PDB entry 8HAG | electron microscopy, 3.20 A resolution | chains B and I of the 11 polymer chains in the assembly

== Chain B ==
Molecule: Histone H4
Source organism: Homo sapiens
Sequence (102 residues; each row starts with the number of its first residue):
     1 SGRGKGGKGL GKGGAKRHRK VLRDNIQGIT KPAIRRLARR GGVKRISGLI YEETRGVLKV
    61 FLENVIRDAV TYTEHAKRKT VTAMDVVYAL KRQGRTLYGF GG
Disordered / not traced: 1-10, 102
Modified / non-standard residues: Lys12 (N(6)-acetyllysine; ALY); Lys16 (N(6)-acetyllysine; ALY)
From the paper describing this entry:
  - post-translational modification sites: Lys16

== Chain I ==
Molecule: 180-nt DNA strand
Source organism: Homo sapiens
Sequence (180 nucleotides; each row starts with the number of its first residue):
     1 ATCCGTCCGT TACCGCCATC AATATCCACC TGCAGATTCT ACCAAAAGTG TATTTGGAAA
    61 CTGCTCCATC AAAAGGCATG TTCAGCTGAA TTCAGCTGAA CATGCCTTTT GATGGAGCAG
   121 TTTCCAAATA CACTTTTGGT AGAATCTGCA GGTGGATATT GATGGCGGTA ACGGACGGAT
Disordered / not traced: 1-17, 165-180

== How chain B and chain I interact ==
Residue-residue contacts (8):
  Thr30(B) - DC77(I)  phosphate contact
  Thr30(B) - DA78(I)  phosphate contact
  Lys31(B) - DA78(I)  hydrogen bond to the phosphate
  Pro32(B) - DC77(I)  phosphate contact
  Pro32(B) - DA78(I)  phosphate contact
  Arg36(B) - DC77(I)  salt bridge to the phosphate
  Arg45(B) - DC86(I)  sugar contact
  Thr80(B) - DC67(I)  sugar contact
Other interface residues (no listed pair), chain B (8 interface residues in all): Ala15, Lys44
Other interface residues (no listed pair), chain I (5 interface residues in all): DA71

== Summary ==
Chain B and chain I form an interface of 8 and 5 residues respectively, with 1 hydrogen bond and 1 salt
bridge. Polar contacts include Lys31(B)-DA78(I) and Arg36(B)-DC77(I). From the paper: a modification site at
Lys16(B).
Chain B is Histone H4 and chain I is a 180-nt DNA strand, both from Homo sapiens; the structure, Cryo-EM
structure of the p300 catalytic core bound to the H4K12acK16ac nucleosome, class 1 (3.2 angstrom ..., was
determined by electron microscopy (same publication as 8HAH, 8HAI, 8HAJ, 8HAK, 8HAL, 8HAM and 8HAN).
